Entry 1ZZ7 (X-ray diffraction, 2.10 A resolution); this record covers chains A and B.

Chain A (and B):
Name: Hydroxyprophylphosphonic Acid Epoxidase
Source organism: Streptomyces wedmorensis
Notes: EC 1.14.-.-; chain B of this document is another copy of the same molecule, construct and numbering; everything in this record applies to it too
UniProt: Q56185 (Q56185_STRWE); residues 1-198 here = UniProt positions 1-198
Sequence (198 residues; each row starts with the number of its first residue):
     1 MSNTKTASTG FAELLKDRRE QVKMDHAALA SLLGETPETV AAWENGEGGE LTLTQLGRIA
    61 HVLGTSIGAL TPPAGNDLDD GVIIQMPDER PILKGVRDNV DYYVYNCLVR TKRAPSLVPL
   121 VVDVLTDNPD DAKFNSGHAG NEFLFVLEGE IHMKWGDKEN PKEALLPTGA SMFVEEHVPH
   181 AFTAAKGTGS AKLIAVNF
Not modelled in the structure: 1-6, 88-101 (chain B: 1-6, 88-102, 157-159)
Curated features (UniProtKB/Swiss-Prot):
  - DNA-binding region: H26 to N45 (H-T-H motif)
  - binding site (substrate): K23, R97, Y105, N135 to H138, E142
  - binding site (Fe cation): H138, E142, H180
  - mutagenesis: K23 (K23A: Abolishes (S)-2-hydroxypropylphosphonic acid epoxidase activity), Y105 (Y105F: Abolishes (S)-2-hydroxypropylphosphonic acid epoxidase activity), E142 (E142A: Abolishes (S)-2-hydroxypropylphosphonic acid epoxidase activity)
Bound ions: Fe2+: H138, E142, H180 (together with (S)-2-hydroxypropylphosphonic acid)
Residues lining bound ligands: (S)-2-hydroxypropylphosphonic acid (S0H): Y105, K133, N135, H138, E142, H180

How chain A and chain B interact:
Residue-residue contacts - 56 pairs, chain A then chain B:
  A7(A) - L53(B)
  S8(A) - L53(B)
  S8(A) - T54(B)
  F11(A) - L53(B)  hydrophobic
  R18(A) - P115(B)  hydrogen bond (side chain-backbone)
  Q21(A) - S116(B)
  Q21(A) - V118(B)
  V22(A) - R110(B)
  K23(A) - Y105(B)
  K23(A) - L120(B)
  G48(A) - L53(B)
  G49(A) - T52(B)
  G49(A) - L53(B)  hydrogen bond (backbone-backbone)
  G49(A) - T54(B)  hydrogen bond (backbone-backbone)
  E50(A) - T52(B)
  L51(A) - L51(B)
  L51(A) - T52(B)
  L51(A) - L53(B)  hydrogen bond (backbone-backbone)
  T52(A) - G49(B)
  T52(A) - E50(B)
  T52(A) - L51(B)
  L53(A) - A7(B)
  L53(A) - S8(B)
  L53(A) - F11(B)  hydrophobic
  L53(A) - G48(B)
  L53(A) - G49(B)  hydrogen bond (backbone-backbone)
  L53(A) - L51(B)  hydrogen bond (backbone-backbone)
  T54(A) - S8(B)
  T54(A) - G49(B)  hydrogen bond (side chain-backbone)
  L56(A) - L56(B)  hydrophobic
  H61(A) - K112(B)  hydrogen bond
  G64(A) - K112(B)
  G64(A) - P115(B)
  T65(A) - A74(B)
  T65(A) - P115(B)
  S66(A) - P72(B)
  S66(A) - P73(B)
  S66(A) - A74(B)
  I67(A) - T71(B)
  G68(A) - G68(B)
  G68(A) - T71(B)
  T71(A) - I67(B)
  T71(A) - G68(B)
  P72(A) - S66(B)
  P73(A) - S66(B)
  A74(A) - T65(B)
  A74(A) - S66(B)
  Y105(A) - K23(B)
  R110(A) - V22(B)
  K112(A) - H61(B)  hydrogen bond
  K112(A) - G64(B)
  P115(A) - R18(B)  hydrogen bond (backbone-side chain)
  P115(A) - G64(B)
  P115(A) - T65(B)
  V118(A) - Q21(B)
  L120(A) - K23(B)
Interface residues without a listed pair, chain A (36 interface residues in all): M24, G57, C107, T111, S116
Interface residues without a listed pair, chain B (36 interface residues in all): M24, G57, C107, T111

Summary:
Chain A and chain B each contribute 36 residues to their interface; the contacts include 10 hydrogen bonds.
Among the polar pairs are R18(A)-P115(B), T54(A)-G49(B) and H61(A)-K112(B). Bound to chain A:
(S)-2-hydroxypropylphosphonic acid.
Chain A and chain B are both Hydroxyprophylphosphonic Acid Epoxidase (Streptomyces wedmorensis); the
structure, Crystal Structure of FeII HppE in Complex with Substrate form 1, was determined by X-ray
diffraction together with 1ZZ6, 1ZZ8, 1ZZ9, 1ZZB and 1ZZC from the same study.
